1F12 - chains A and B; structure by X-ray diffraction, 2.40 A resolution.

Chain A (and B):
Protein: L-3-hydroxyacyl-CoA dehydrogenase
From: Homo sapiens
Notes: EC 1.1.1.35; chain B of this document is another copy of the same molecule, construct and numbering; everything in this record applies to it too
Reference sequence: Q16836 (HCDH_HUMAN); residues 1-302 here correspond to UniProt positions 7-308 (UniProt number = residue number + 6)
Chain sequence (310 residues; numbered 1 to 310; the number before each row is that of its first residue):
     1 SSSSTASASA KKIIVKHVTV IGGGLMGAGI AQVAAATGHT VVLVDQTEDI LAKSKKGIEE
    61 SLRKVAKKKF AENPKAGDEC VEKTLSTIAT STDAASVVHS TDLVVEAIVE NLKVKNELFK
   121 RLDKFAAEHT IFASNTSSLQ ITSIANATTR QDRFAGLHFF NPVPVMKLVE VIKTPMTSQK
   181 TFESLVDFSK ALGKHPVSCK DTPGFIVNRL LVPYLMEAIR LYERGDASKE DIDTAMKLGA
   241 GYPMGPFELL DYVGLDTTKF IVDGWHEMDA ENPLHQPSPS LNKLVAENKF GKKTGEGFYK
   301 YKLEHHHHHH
Not modelled in the structure: 1-11, 305-310 (chain B: 1-11, 303-310)
Differences from the reference sequence: engineered mutation Cys80 (Phe86 in Q16836); expression tag (303-310)
Ligand contacts: 3-hydroxybutanoyl-coenzyme A (3HC): Ser61, Val65, Lys68, Ser137, His158, Phe159, Phe160, Asn161, Pro162, Val165, Met166, Asn208, Leu211, Pro243, Met244, Leu249, Tyr252, Val253
Curated features (UniProtKB/Swiss-Prot):
  - binding site (CoA): Ser143
  - binding site (NAD(+)): Ser143
  - modified residue: Lys75 (N6-acetyllysine), Lys173 (N6-acetyllysine), Lys200 (N6-succinyllysine)

Interface between chain A and chain B:
Pairs across the interface (61):
  Phe160(A) with Gly239(B)
  Met166(A) with Leu238(B); Gly239(B); Gly241(B)
  Lys167(A) with Leu238(B)
  Leu168(A) with Ala235(B); Leu238(B); Gly239(B)
  His195(A) with Thr234(B); Leu238(B)
  Val197(A) with Asp231(B); Thr234(B)
  Cys199(A) with Asp226(B)
  Lys200(A) with Arg224(B); Gly225(B); Asp226(B), salt bridge
  Thr202(A) with Asp226(B)
  Phe205(A) with Leu221(B)
  Ile206(A) with Ala227(B), hydrophobic; Ala235(B), hydrophobic
  Val207(A) with Ala235(B)
  Arg209(A) with Glu217(B), salt bridge; Arg224(B)
  Leu210(A) with Tyr214(B), hydrophobic; Glu217(B); Ala218(B)
  Leu211(A) with Tyr242(B)
  Tyr214(A) with Leu210(B), hydrophobic; Tyr242(B)
  Glu217(A) with Arg209(B), salt bridge; Leu210(B); Leu274(B)
  Ala218(A) with Leu210(B)
  Leu221(A) with Phe205(B)
  Arg224(A) with Arg209(B)
  Gly225(A) with Lys200(B)
  Asp226(A) with Cys199(B); Lys200(B), hydrogen bond (backbone-backbone); Thr202(B)
  Ala227(A) with Ser198(B); Ile206(B), hydrophobic
  Asp231(A) with Val197(B); Ser198(B), hydrogen bond (side chain-backbone)
  Ile232(A) with Leu210(B), hydrophobic
  Thr234(A) with His195(B); Val197(B)
  Ala235(A) with Leu168(B); Ile206(B), hydrophobic; Val207(B)
  Met236(A) with Leu210(B), hydrophobic
  Leu238(A) with Leu168(B), hydrophobic; His195(B)
  Gly239(A) with Leu168(B)
  Gly241(A) with Pro243(B)
  Tyr242(A) with Leu211(B); Tyr214(B); Tyr242(B)
  Pro243(A) with Gly241(B)
  Pro273(A) with Pro273(B), hydrophobic
  Leu274(A) with Glu217(B); Leu274(B), hydrophobic
Also at the interface, not in a pair above, chain A (37 interface residues in all): Ser198, Ala240
Also at the interface, not in a pair above, chain B (35 interface residues in all): Met166, Ile232, Met236, Ala240

In short:
Chain A and chain B form an interface of 37 and 35 residues respectively, with 2 hydrogen bonds and 3 salt
bridges. Among the polar pairs are Lys200(A)-Asp226(B), Arg209(A)-Glu217(B) and Asp231(A)-Ser198(B). Chain A
binds 3-hydroxybutanoyl-coenzyme A.
Both chains are L-3-hydroxyacyl-CoA dehydrogenase (Homo sapiens). Entry 1F12 (L-3-hydroxyacyl-CoA
dehydrogenase complexed with 3-hydroxybutyryl-CoA) was determined by X-ray diffraction together with 1F14,
1F17 and 1F0Y from the same study.
